PDB entry 8U13 | electron microscopy, 3.80 A resolution | chains I and G of the 11 polymer chains in the assembly

# Chain I
Molecule: 147-nt DNA strand
Organism: Homo sapiens
Sequence (147 nucleotides; numbered -73 to 73; the number before each row is that of its first residue; numbers below 1 keep their minus sign (DA-73 is residue -73)):
   -73 ATCGAGAATCCCGGTGCCGAGGCCGCTCAATTGGTCGTAGACAGCTCTAG
   -23 CACCGCTTAAACGCACGTACGCGCTGTCCCCCGCGTTTTAACCGCCAAGG
    27 GGATTACTCCCTAGTCTCCAGGCACGTGTCAGATATATACATCCGAT

# Chain G
Protein: Histone H2A type 1-B/E
Organism: Homo sapiens
UniProtKB: P04908 (H2A1B_HUMAN); residues 12-129 here correspond to UniProt positions 13-130 (UniProt number = residue number + 1)
Amino-acid sequence (119 residues; each row starts with the number of its first residue):
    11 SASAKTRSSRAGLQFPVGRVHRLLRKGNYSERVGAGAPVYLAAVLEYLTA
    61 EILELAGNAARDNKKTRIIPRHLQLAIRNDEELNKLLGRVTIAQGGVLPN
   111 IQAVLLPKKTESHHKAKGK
Unresolved in the structure: 121-129
Differences from the reference sequence: expression tag (11); engineered mutation Ser13 (Lys14 in P04908)
Curated features (UniProtKB/Swiss-Prot):
  - modified residue: Lys36 (N6-(2-hydroxyisobutyryl)lysine), Lys74 (N6-(2-hydroxyisobutyryl)lysine), Lys75 (N6-(2-hydroxyisobutyryl)lysine), Lys95 (N6-(2-hydroxyisobutyryl)lysine), Gln104 (N5-methylglutamine), Lys118 (N6-(2-hydroxyisobutyryl)lysine), Lys119 (N6-crotonyllysine), Thr120 (Phosphothreonine), Lys125 (N6-crotonyllysine)
  - cross-link (Glycyl lysine isopeptide (Lys-Gly)): Lys15 (interchain with G-Cter in ubiquitin), Lys119 (interchain with G-Cter in ubiquitin)

# How chain I and chain G interact
Contacting residue pairs - 15 pairs, chain I then chain G:
  DT38(I) with Arg42(G), hydrogen bond to the sugar; Val43(G), sugar contact; Gly44(G), phosphate contact; Ala45(G), hydrogen bond to the phosphate
  DA39(I) with Arg35(G), salt bridge to the phosphate; Glu41(G), sugar contact; Arg42(G), phosphate contact; Val43(G), hydrogen bond to the phosphate
  DC49(I) with Arg29(G), salt bridge to the phosphate
  DA57(I) with Thr76(G), hydrogen bond to the phosphate; Arg77(G), sugar contact
  DG58(I) with Lys75(G), phosphate contact; Thr76(G), hydrogen bond to the phosphate; Arg77(G), hydrogen bond to the phosphate
  DA59(I) with Lys75(G), phosphate contact
Also at the interface, not in a pair above, chain I (7 interface residues in all): DG48
Also at the interface, not in a pair above, chain G (11 interface residues in all): His31

# In short
Chain I and chain G form an interface of 7 and 11 residues respectively, with 6 hydrogen bonds and 2 salt
bridges. Polar contacts include DT38(I)-Arg42(G), DT38(I)-Ala45(G) and DA39(I)-Val43(G).
Chain I is a 147-nt DNA strand and chain G is Histone H2A type 1-B/E, both from Homo sapiens; the structure,
Cryo-EM structure of the human nucleosome core particle ubiquitylated at histone H2A lysine 15 in complex ...,
was determined by electron microscopy together with 8SMW, 8SMX, 8SMY, 8SMZ, 8SN0, 8SN1 and 3 further entries
from the same study.
